PDB entry 7QNV | X-ray diffraction, 1.28 A resolution | chain AAA

# Chain AAA
Name: Carbonic anhydrase 2
From: Homo sapiens
Notes: EC 4.2.1.1
UniProtKB: P00918 (CAH2_HUMAN); the author numbering skips numbers that UniProt does not, so the offset changes along the chain: 1-125 = UniProt 1-125; 127-261 = UniProt 126-260
Amino-acid sequence (260 residues; each row starts with the number of its first residue; note: 1 number in that range is skipped by the numbering (no residue carries it; nothing is unmodelled there)):
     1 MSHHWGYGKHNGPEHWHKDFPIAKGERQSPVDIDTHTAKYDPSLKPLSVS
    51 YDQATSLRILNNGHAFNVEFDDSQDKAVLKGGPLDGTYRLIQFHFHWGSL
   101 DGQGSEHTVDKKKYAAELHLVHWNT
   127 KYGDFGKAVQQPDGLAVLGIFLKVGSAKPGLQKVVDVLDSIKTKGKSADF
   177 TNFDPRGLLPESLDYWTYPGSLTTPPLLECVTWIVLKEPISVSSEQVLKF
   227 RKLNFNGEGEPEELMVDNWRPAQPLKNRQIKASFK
Unresolved in the structure: 1-2
UniProt features mapped onto this chain:
  - active site: His64 (Proton donor/acceptor)
  - binding site (Zn(2+)): His94, His96, His119
  - binding site (substrate): Thr199, Thr200
  - site: Tyr7 (Fine-tunes the proton-transfer properties of H-64), Asn62 (Fine-tunes the proton-transfer properties of H-64), Asn67 (Fine-tunes the proton-transfer properties of H-64), Gln92 (Involved in the binding of some activators, including histamine and L-histidine)
  - modified residue: Ser2 (N-acetylserine), Ser166 (Phosphoserine), Ser173 (Phosphoserine)
Bound ions: Zn2+: His94, His96, His119
Residues lining bound ligands:
  - 3-methylbenzoselenoate (E6H), molecule 1: Gln92, His94, His96, His119, Val121, Phe131, Leu141, Val143, Leu198, Thr199, Thr200, Pro201, Pro202
  - 3-methylbenzoselenoate (E6H), molecule 2: Val161, Leu164, Asp165, Lys168, Lys225, Lys228, Leu229

# In short
Chain AAA binds 3-methylbenzoselenoate. The Zn2+ site is built by His94, His96 and His119. UniProt lists
active-site residue His64, 3 Zn2+-binding residues and substrate-binding residues Thr199 and Thr200.
Chain AAA is Carbonic anhydrase 2 (Homo sapiens); the structure, human carbonic anhydrase II bound to
3-methylbenzoselenoate, was determined by X-ray diffraction together with 7QOB from the same study.
